PDB entry 7Z88 | electron microscopy, 3.33 A resolution | chains A and E of the 5 polymer chains in the assembly

# Chain A
Protein: DNA-dependent protein kinase catalytic subunit
Source organism: Homo sapiens
Notes: EC 2.7.11.1
UniProtKB: P78527 (PRKDC_HUMAN); residues 1-4128 here = UniProt positions 1-4128
Sequence (4128 residues; numbered 1 to 4128; the number before each row is that of its first residue):
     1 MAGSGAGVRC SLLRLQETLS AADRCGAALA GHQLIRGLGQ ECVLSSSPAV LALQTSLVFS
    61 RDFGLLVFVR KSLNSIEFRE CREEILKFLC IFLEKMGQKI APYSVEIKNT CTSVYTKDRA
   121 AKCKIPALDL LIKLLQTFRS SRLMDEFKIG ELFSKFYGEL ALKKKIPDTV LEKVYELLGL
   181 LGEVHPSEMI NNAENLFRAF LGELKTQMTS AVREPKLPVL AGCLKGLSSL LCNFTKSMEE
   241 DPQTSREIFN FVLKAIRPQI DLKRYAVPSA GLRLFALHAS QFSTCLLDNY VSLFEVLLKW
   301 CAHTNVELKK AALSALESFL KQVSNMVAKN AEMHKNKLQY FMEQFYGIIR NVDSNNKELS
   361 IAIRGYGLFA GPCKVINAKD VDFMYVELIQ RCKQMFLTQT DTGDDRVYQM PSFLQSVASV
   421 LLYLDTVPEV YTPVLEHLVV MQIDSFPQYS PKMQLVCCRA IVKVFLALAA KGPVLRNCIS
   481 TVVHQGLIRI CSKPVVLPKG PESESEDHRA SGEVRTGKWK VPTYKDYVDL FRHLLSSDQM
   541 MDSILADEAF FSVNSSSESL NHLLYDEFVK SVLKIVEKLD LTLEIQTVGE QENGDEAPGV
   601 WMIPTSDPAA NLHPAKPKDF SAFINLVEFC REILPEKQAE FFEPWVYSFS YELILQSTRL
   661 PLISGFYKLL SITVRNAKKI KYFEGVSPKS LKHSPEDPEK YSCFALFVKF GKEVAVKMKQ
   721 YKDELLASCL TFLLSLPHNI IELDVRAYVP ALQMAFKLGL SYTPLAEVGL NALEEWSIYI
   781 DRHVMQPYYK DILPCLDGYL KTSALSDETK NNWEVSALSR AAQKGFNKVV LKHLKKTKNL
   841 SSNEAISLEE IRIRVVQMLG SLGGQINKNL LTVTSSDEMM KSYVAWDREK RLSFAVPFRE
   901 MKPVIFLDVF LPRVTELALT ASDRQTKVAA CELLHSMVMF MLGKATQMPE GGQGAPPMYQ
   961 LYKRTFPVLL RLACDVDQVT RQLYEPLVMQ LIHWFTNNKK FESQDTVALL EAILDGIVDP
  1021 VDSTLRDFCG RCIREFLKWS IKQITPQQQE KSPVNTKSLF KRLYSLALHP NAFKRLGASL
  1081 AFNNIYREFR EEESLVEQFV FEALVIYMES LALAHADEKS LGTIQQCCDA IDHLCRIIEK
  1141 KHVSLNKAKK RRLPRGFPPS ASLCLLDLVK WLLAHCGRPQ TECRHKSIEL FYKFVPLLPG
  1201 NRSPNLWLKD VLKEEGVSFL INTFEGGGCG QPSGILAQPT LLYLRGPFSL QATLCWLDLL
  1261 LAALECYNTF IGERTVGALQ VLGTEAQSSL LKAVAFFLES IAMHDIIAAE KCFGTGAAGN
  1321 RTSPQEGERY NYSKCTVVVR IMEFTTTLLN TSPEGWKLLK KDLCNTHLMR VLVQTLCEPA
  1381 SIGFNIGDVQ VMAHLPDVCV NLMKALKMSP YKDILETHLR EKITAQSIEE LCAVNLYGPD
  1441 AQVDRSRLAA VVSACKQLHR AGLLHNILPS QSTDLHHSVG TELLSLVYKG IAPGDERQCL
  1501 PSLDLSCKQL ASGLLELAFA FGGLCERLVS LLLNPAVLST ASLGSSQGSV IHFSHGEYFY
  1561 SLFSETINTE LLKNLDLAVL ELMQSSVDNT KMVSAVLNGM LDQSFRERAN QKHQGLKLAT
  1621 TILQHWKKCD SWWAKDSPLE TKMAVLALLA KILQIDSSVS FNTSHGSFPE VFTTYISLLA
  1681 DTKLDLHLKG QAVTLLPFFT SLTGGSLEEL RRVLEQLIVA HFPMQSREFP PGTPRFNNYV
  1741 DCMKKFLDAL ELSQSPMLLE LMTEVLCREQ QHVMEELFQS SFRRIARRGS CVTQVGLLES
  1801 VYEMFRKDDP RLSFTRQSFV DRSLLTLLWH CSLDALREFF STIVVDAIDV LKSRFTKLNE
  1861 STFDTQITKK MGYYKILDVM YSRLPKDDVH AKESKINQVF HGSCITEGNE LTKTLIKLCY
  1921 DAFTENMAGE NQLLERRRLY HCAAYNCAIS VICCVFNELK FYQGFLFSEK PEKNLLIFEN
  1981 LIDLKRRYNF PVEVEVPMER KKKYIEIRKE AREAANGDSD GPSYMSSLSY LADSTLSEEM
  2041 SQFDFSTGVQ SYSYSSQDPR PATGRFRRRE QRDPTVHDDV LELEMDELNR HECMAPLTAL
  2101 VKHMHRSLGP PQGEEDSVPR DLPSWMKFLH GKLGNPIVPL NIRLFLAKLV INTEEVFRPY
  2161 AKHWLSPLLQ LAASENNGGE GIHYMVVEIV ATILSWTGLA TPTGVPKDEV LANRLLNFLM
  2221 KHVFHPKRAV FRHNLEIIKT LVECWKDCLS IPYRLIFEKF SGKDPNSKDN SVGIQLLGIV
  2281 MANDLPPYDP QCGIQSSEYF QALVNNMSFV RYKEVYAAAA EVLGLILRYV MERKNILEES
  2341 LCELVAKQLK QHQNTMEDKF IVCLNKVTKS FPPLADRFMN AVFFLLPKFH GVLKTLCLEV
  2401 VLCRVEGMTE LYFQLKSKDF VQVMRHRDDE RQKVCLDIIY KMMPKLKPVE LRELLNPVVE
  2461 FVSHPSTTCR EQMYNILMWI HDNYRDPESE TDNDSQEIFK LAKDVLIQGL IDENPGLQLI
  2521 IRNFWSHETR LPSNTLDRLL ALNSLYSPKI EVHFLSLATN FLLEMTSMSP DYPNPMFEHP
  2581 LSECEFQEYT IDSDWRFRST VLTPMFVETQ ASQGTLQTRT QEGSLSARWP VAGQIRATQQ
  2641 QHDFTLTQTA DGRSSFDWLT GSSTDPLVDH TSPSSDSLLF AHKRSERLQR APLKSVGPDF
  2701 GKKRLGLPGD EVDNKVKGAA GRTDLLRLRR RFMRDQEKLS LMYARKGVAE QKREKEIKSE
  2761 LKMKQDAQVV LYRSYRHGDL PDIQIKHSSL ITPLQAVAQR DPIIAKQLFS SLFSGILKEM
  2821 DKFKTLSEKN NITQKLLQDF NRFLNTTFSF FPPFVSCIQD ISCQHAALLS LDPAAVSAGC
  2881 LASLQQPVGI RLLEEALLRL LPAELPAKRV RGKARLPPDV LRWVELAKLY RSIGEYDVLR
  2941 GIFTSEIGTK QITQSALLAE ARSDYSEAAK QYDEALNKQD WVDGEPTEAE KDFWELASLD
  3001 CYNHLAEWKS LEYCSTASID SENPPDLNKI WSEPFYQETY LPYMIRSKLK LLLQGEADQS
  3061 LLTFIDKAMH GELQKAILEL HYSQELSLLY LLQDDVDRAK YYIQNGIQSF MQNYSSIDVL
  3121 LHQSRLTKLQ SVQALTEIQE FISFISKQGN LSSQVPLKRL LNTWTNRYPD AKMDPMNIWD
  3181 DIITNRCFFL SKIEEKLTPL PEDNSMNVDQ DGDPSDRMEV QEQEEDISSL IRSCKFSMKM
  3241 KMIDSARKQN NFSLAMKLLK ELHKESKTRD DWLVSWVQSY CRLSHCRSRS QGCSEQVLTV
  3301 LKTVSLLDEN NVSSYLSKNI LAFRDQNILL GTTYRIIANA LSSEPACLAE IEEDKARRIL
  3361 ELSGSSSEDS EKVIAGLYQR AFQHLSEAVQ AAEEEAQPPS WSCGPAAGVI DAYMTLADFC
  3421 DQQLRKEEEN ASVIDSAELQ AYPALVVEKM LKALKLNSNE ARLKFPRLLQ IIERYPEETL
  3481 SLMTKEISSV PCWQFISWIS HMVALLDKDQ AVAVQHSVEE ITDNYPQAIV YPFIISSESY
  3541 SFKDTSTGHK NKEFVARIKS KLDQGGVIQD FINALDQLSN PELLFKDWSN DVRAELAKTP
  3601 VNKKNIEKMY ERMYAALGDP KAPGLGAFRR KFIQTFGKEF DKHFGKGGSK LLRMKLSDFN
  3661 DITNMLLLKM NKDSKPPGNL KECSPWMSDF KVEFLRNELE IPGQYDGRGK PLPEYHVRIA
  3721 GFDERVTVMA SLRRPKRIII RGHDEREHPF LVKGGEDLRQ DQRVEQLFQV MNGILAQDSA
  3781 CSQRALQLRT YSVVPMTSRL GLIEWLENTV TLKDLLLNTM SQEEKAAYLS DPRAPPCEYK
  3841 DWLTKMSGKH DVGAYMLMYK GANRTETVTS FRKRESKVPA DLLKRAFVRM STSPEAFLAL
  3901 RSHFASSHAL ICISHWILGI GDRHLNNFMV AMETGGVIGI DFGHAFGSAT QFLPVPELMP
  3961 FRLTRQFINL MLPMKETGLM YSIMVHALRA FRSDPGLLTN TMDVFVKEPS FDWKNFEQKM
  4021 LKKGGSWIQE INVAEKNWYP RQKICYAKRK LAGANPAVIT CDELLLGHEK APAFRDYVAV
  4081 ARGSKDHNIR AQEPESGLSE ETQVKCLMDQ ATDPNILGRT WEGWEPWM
Disordered / not traced: 1-6, 495-517, 547-558, 588-601, 686-699, 802-813, 838-843, 948-955, 1231-1240, 1304-1322, 1495-1500, 1542-1551, 1995-2033, 2049-2081, 2109-2119, 2581-2783, 2900-2916, 3199-3225, 3363-3368, 3392-3405, 3430-3439, 4010-4038
Curated features (UniProtKB/Swiss-Prot):
  - region: Leu1503 to Leu1538 (Interaction with C1D), Glu2737 to Gln2765 (May split the end of the DNA molecule, with the two strands separating around the region), Val3728 to Arg3734 (G-loop), Gly3919 to Asn3927 (Catalytic loop), Gly3939 to Thr3964 (Activation loop)
  - site: Asp2020, Gly2021 (Cleavage)
  - modified residue: Lys117 (N6-acetyllysine), Ser511 (Phosphoserine), Ser687 (Phosphoserine), Lys828 (N6-acetyllysine), Ser841 (Phosphoserine), Ser893 (Phosphoserine), Ser1065 (Phosphoserine), Lys1209 (N6-acetyllysine), Lys1970 (N6-acetyllysine), Ser2056 (Phosphoserine), Lys2259 (N6-acetyllysine), Thr2535 (Phosphothreonine), Thr2609 (Phosphothreonine), Ser2612 (Phosphoserine), Thr2638 (Phosphothreonine), Thr2647 (Phosphothreonine), Ser2789 (Phosphoserine), Ser3205 (Phosphoserine), Lys3241 (N6-acetyllysine), Lys3260 (N6-acetyllysine) and 6 more in UniProt
  - natural variant: Lys263 (K263N: In a lung adenocarcinoma sample), Gly500 (G500S: In a metastatic melanoma sample), Arg1136 (R1136H: In a colorectal adenocarcinoma sample), Arg1447 (R1447M: In a lung squamous cell carcinoma sample), Ala1680 (A1680V: In a metastatic melanoma sample), Ser2810 (S2810N: In a metastatic melanoma sample), Gly2941 (G2941A: In a lung neuroendocrine carcinoma sample), Leu3062 (L3062R: In IMD26), Ala3574 (A3574V: In IMD26)
  - mutagenesis: Leu1510 (L1510P: Loss of interaction with C1D), Glu1516 to Leu1517 (Loss of interaction with C1D), Thr2609 (T2609A: Leads to radiation sensitivity and impaired DSB joining. Gives rise to reduced phosphorylation; when associated with A-2612), Ser2612 (S2612A: Reduced phosphorylation; when associated with A-2609), Thr2638 (T2638A: Alleviates phosphorylation, leaves a fully active enzyme with compromised cellular resistance to ionizing radiation without affecting DNA end joining; when associated with A-2647), Thr2647 (T2647A: Alleviates phosphorylation, leaves a fully active enzyme with compromised cellular resistance to ionizing radiation without affecting DNA end joining; when associated with A-2638)
Small-molecule neighbours: Nedisertib (1IX; (S)-[2-chloranyl-4-fluoranyl-5-(7-morpholin-4-ylquinazolin-4-yl)phenyl]-(6-methoxypyridazin-3-yl)methanol): Met3729, Ala3730, Ser3731, Pro3735, Leu3751, Lys3753, Tyr3791, Ile3803, Glu3804, Trp3805, Leu3806, Thr3809, Asn3926, Met3929, Ile3940, Asp3941
From the paper describing this entry:
  - conformationally variable residues (order/disorder transition): Pro4009 to Tyr4039
  - binding site for Nedisertib: Met3729 to Pro3735, Ile3940 to Leu3963
  - catalytic residues: Ser3731, Asp3922, His3924 (proposed by the authors, not directly observed)

# Chain E
Molecule: 26-nt DNA strand
Sequence (26 nucleotides; numbered 18 to 43; the number before each row is that of its first residue):
    18 AATGTTCCAG CGGAATCGGC AGCGGG

# Chain A / chain E interface
Pairs across the interface - 5 pairs, chain A then chain E:
  Arg213(A) with DC28(E), salt bridge to the phosphate
  Arg264(A) with DC37(E), hydrogen bond to the phosphate; DA38(E), salt bridge to the phosphate
  Asn827(A) with DG36(E), hydrogen bond to the phosphate
  Arg2228(A) with DG41(E), sugar contact
Other interface residues (no listed pair), chain A (9 interface residues in all): Lys163, Lys164, Lys263, Tyr265, Lys828
Other interface residues (no listed pair), chain E (8 interface residues in all): DA26, DG27, DG42

# Summary
9 residues of chain A and 8 residues of chain E are in contact, with 2 hydrogen bonds and 2 salt bridges.
Polar contacts include Arg264(A)-DC37(E), Asn827(A)-DG36(E) and Arg213(A)-DC28(E). Chain A binds Nedisertib.
The paper reports catalytic residues Ser3731(A), Asp3922(A) and His3924(A); a binding site for Nedisertib at
Met3729(A) and Ile3940(A).
Chain A is DNA-dependent protein kinase catalytic subunit (Homo sapiens) and chain E is a 26-nt DNA strand;
the structure, DNA-PK in the intermediate state, was determined by electron microscopy together with 7Z87 from
the same study.
